Entry 8CJW (X-ray diffraction, 2.01 A resolution); this record covers chain A.

# Chain A
Name: Nucleoprotein
Source organism: Thogotovirus thogotoense
UniProt: P89216 (NCAP_THOGV); residue numbers follow UniProt; this construct covers 20-454
Amino-acid sequence (435 residues; each row starts with the number of its first residue):
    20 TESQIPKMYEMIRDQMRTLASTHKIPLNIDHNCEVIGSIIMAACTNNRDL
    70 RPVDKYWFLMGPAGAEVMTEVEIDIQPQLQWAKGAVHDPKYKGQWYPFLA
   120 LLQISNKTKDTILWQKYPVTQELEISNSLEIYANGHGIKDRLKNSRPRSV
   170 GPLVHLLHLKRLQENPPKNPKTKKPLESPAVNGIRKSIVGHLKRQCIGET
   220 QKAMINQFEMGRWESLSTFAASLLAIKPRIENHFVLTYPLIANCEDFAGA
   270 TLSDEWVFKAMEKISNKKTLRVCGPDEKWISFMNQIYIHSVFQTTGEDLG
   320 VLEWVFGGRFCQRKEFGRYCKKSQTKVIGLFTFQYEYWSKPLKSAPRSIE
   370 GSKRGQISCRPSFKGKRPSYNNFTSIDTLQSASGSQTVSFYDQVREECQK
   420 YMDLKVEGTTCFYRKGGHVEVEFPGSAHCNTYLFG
Not modelled in the structure: 185-196, 402-403
Construct notes: conflict T397 (Ala in P89216)
From the paper describing this entry:
  - binding site for phosphate ion: T20, H155, G156, K162, R165, H177, R180, H252
  - binding site for succinic acid: R167, R213
  - mutagenesis - R67D (10-fold), W133D (3-fold), R160D, K162D (15-fold): decreased binding to 24-mer polyU
  - self-association interface (contacts with another copy of this molecule); pairs are residue here / residue on that copy: F253-F382 (hydrophobic contact), F277-F382 (hydrophobic contact), F311-F382 (hydrophobic contact), E316-R386 (salt bridge), F382-F431 (hydrophobic contact), N391-N449 (hydrogen bond)
  - contacts within the chain: F382-R386 (backbone contact), G384-R386 (backbone contact)
  - interface hot spots (mutagenesis) - F382D: decreased binding to THOV NP trimerization
  - interface hot spots (mutagenesis) - R386A: abolished binding to THOV NP trimerization
  - interface hot spots (mutagenesis) - E316A: unchanged binding to trimerization of THOV NP
  - mutagenesis - R386A (11-fold): decreased binding to 24-mer polyU RNA
  - mutagenesis - R160D: decreased catalytic activity

# Summary
The paper reports a binding site for phosphate ion at T20, H155 and G156 among others; R67D, W133D and R160D,
among others, reduce binding to 24-mer polyU; 7 substitutions were tested in all.
Chain A is Nucleoprotein (Thogotovirus thogotoense); the structure, Nucleoprotein Thogotovirus delta188-196,
was determined by X-ray diffraction together with 8RYT from the same study.
